8IEW - chains A and D of the 4 polymer chains in the assembly; structure by electron microscopy, 3.10 A resolution.

[Chain A]
Name: Cas005
From: Biggievirus Mos11
Sequence (737 residues; each row starts with the number of its first residue):
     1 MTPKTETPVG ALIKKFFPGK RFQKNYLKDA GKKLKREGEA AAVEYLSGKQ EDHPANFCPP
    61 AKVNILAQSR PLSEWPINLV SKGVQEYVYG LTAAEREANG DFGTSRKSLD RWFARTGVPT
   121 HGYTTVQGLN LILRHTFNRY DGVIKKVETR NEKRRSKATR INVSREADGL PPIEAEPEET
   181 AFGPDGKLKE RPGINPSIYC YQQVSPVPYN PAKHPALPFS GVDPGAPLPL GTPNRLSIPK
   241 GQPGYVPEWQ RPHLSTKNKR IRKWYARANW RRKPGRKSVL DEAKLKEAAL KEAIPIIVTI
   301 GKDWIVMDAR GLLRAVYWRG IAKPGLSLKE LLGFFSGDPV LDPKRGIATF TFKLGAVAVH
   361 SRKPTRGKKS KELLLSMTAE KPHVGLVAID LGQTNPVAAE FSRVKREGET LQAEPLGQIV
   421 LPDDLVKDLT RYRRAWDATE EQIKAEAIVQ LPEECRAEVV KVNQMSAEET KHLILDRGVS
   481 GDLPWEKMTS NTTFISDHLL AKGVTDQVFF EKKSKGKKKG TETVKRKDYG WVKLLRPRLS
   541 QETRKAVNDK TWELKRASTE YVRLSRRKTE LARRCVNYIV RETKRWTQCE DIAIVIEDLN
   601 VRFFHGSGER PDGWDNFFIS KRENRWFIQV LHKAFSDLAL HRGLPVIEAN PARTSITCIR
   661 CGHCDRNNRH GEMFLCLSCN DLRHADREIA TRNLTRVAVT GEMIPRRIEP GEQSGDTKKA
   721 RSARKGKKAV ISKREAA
Disordered / not traced: 1-53, 466-536, 599-625, 650-737

[Chain D]
Molecule: 55-nt DNA strand
From: Biggievirus Mos11
Sequence (55 nucleotides; numbered -13 to 41; the number before each row is that of its first residue; numbers below 1 keep their minus sign (DT-13 is residue -13)):
   -13 TGTGTGGCCA ATTCTCCCCT ACGTGCTGCT GAAGTTGCAA GGGCAGCTTC AATTC
Disordered / not traced: -13 to -7, 1-41

[Chain A / chain D interface]
Pairs across the interface (9):
  Ser105(A) with DT-2(D), phosphate contact
  Arg106(A) with DA-3(D), salt bridge to the phosphate; DT-2(D), hydrogen bond to the phosphate
  Thr124(A) with DA-3(D), phosphate contact
  Thr125(A) with DA-3(D), phosphate contact
  Val126(A) with DA-3(D), hydrogen bond to the phosphate
  Gln127(A) with DT-2(D), base contact
  Gln203(A) with DA-4(D), base contact; DA-3(D), base contact
Other interface residues (no listed pair), chain A (10 interface residues in all): Thr104, Asn130, Gln202
Other interface residues (no listed pair), chain D (4 interface residues in all): DT-1

[Overview]
Chain A and chain D form an interface of 10 and 4 residues respectively, with 2 hydrogen bonds and 1 salt
bridge. Polar pairs include Arg106(A)-DT-2(D), Val126(A)-DA-3(D) and Arg106(A)-DA-3(D).
Chain A is Cas005 and chain D is a 55-nt DNA strand, both from Biggievirus Mos11; the structure,
Cas005-crRNA-DNA complex, was determined by electron microscopy.
